Entry 4ZBO (X-ray diffraction, 1.40 A resolution); this record covers chains A and B of the 4 polymer chains in the assembly.

[Chain A (and B)]
Name: Acetoacetate decarboxylase
From: Streptomyces bingchenggensis (strain BCW-1)
Notes: chain B of this document is another copy of the same molecule, construct and numbering; everything in this record applies to it too
UniProtKB: D7C0E5 (D7C0E5_STRBB); numbering as in UniProt (aligned over 1-265)
Amino-acid sequence (265 residues; each row starts with the number of its first residue):
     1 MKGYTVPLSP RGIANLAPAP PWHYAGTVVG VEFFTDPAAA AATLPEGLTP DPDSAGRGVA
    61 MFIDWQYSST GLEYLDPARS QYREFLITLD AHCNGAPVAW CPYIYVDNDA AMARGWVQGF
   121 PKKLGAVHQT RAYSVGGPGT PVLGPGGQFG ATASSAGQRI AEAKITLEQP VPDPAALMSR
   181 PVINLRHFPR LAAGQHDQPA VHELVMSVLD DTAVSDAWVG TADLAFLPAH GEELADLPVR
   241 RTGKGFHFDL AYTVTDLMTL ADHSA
Not modelled in the structure: 264-265 (chain B: 261-265)

[Chain A / chain B interface]
Pairs across the interface (13):
  S154(A) with G157(B), hydrogen bond (side chain-backbone)
  A156(A) with R159(B), hydrogen bond (backbone-side chain)
  G157(A) with S154(B), hydrogen bond (backbone-side chain); G157(B); Q158(B); R159(B), hydrogen bond (backbone-backbone)
  Q158(A) with G157(B); R159(B)
  R159(A) with A156(B), hydrogen bond (side chain-backbone); G157(B), hydrogen bond (backbone-backbone); Q158(B)
  E162(A) with H230(B), salt bridge
  H230(A) with E162(B), salt bridge

[In short]
Chain A and chain B each contribute 7 residues to their interface; the contacts include 6 hydrogen bonds and 2
salt bridges. Among the polar pairs are E162(A)-H230(B), S154(A)-G157(B) and A156(A)-R159(B).
Chain A and chain B are both Acetoacetate decarboxylase (Streptomyces bingchenggensis (strain BCW-1)); the
structure, Streptomyces bingchenggensis acetoacetate decarboxylase in non-covalent complex with potassium
formate, was determined by X-ray diffraction.
